8HSL - chains H and J of the 11 polymer chains in the assembly; structure by electron microscopy, 5.80 A resolution (low resolution: residue-level contacts below are approximate; hydrogen-bond / salt-bridge calls are withheld).

Chain H:
Name: DNA-directed RNA polymerase subunit alpha
From: Thermus thermophilus HB8
Notes: EC 2.7.7.6
UniProtKB: Q5SHR6 (RPOA_THET8); residue numbers follow UniProt; this construct covers 1-315
Amino-acid sequence (315 residues; each row starts with the number of its first residue):
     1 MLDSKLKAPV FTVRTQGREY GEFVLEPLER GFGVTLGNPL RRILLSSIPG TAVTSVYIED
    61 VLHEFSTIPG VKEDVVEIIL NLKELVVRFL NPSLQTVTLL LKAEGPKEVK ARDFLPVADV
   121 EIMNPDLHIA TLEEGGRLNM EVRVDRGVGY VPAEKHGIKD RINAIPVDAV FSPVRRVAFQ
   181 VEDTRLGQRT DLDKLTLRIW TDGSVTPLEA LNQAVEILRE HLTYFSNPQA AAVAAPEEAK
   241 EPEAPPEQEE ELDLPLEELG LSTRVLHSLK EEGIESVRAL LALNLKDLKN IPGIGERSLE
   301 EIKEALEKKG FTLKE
Unresolved in the structure: 230-315

Chain J:
Name: DNA-directed RNA polymerase subunit beta'
From: Thermus thermophilus HB8
Notes: EC 2.7.7.6; engineered mutation(s): C-terminal FLAG-tagged
UniProtKB: Q8RQE8 (RPOC_THET8); numbering as in UniProt (aligned over 1-1524)
Amino-acid sequence (1532 residues; row label = number of the first residue in the row):
     1 MKKEVRKVRI ALASPEKIRS WSYGEVEKPE TINYRTLKPE RDGLFDERIF GPIKDYECAC
    61 GKYKRQRFEG KVCERCGVEV TKSIVRRYRM GHIELATPAA HIWFVKDVPS KIGTLLDLSA
   121 TELEQVLYFS KYIVLDPKGA ILNGVPVEKR QLLTDEEYRE LRYGKQETYP LPPGVDALVK
   181 DGEEVVKGQE LAPGVVSRLD GVALYRFPRR VRVEYVKKER AGLRLPLAAW VEKEAYKPGE
   241 ILAELPEPYL FRAEEEGVVE LKELEEGAFL VLRREDEPVA TYFLPVGMTP LVVHGEIVEK
   301 GQPLAEAKGL LRMPRQVRAA QVEAEEEGET VYLTLFLEWT EPKDYRVQPH MNVVVPEGAR
   361 VEAGDKIVAA IDPEEEVIAE AEGVVHLHEP ASILVVKARV YPFEDDVEVS TGDRVAPGDV
   421 LADGGKVKSD VYGRVEVDLV RNVVRVVESY DIDARMGAEA IQQLLKELDL EALEKELLEE
   481 MKHPSRARRA KARKRLEVVR AFLDSGNRPE WMILEAVPVL PPDLRPMVQV DGGRFATSDL
   541 NDLYRRLINR NNRLKKLLAQ GAPEIIIRNE KRMLQEAVDA LLDNGRRGAP VTNPGSDRPL
   601 RSLTDILSGK QGRFRQNLLG KRVDYSGRSV IVVGPQLKLH QCGLPKRMAL ELFKPFLLKK
   661 MEEKGIAPNV KAARRMLERQ RDIKDEVWDA LEEVIHGKVV LLNRAPTLHR LGIQAFQPVL
   721 VEGQSIQLHP LVCEAFNADF DGDQMAVHVP LSSFAQAEAR IQMLSAHNLL SPASGEPLAK
   781 PSRDIILGLY YITQVRKEKK GAGLEFATPE EALAAHERGE VALNAPIKVA GRETSVGRLK
   841 YVFANPDEAL LAVAHGIVDL QDVVTVRYMG KRLETSPGRI LFARIVAEAV EDEKVAWELI
   901 QLDVPQEKNS LKDLVYQAFL RLGMEKTARL LDALKYYGFT FSTTSGITIG IDDAVIPEEK
   961 KQYLEEADRK LLQIEQAYEM GFLTDRERYD QILQLWTETT EKVTQAVFKN FEENYPFNPL
  1021 YVMAQSGARG NPQQIRQLCG LRGLMQKPSG ETFEVPVRSS FREGLTVLEY FISSHGARKG
  1081 GADTALRTAD SGYLTRKLVD VTHEIVVREA DCGTTNYISV PLFQPDEVTR SLRLRKRADI
  1141 EAGLYGRVLA REVEVLGVRL EEGRYLSMDD VHLLIKAAEA GEIQEVPVRS PLTCQTRYGV
  1201 CQKCYGYDLS MARPVSIGEA VGIVAAQSIG EPGTQLTMRT FHTGGVAGAA DITQGLPRVI
  1261 ELFEARRPKA KAVISEIDGV VRIEETEEKL SVFVESEGFS KEYKLPKEAR LLVKDGDYVE
  1321 AGQPLTRGAI DPHQLLEAKG PEAVERYLVE EIQKVYRAQG VKLHDKHIEI VVRQMMKYVE
  1381 VTDPGDSRLL EGQVLEKWDV EALNERLIAE GKTPVAWKPL LMGVTKSALS TKSWLSAASF
  1441 QNTTHVLTEA AIAGKKDELI GLKENVILGR LIPAGTGSDF VRFTQVVDQK TLKAIEEARK
  1501 EAVEAKERPA ARRGVKREQP GKQADYKDDD DK
Unresolved in the structure: 1, 56-80, 208-390, 1237-1254, 1506-1532
Differences from the reference sequence: expression tag (1525-1532)
Metal / ion sites: Mg2+: Asp739, Asp741, Asp743; Zn2+: Cys1112, Cys1194, Cys1201, Cys1204

How chain H and chain J interact:
Pairs across the interface - 20 pairs, chain H then chain J:
  His63(H) - Glu810(J)
  Phe65(H) - Glu810(J)
  Phe65(H) - Leu813(J)
  Phe65(H) - Leu839(J)
  Val76(H) - Val842(J)
  Val76(H) - Arg872(J)
  Glu77(H) - Arg867(J)
  Glu77(H) - Arg872(J)
  Leu80(H) - Val842(J)
  Leu80(H) - Phe843(J)
  Leu80(H) - Ala844(J)
  Leu80(H) - Arg867(J)
  Lys83(H) - Glu848(J)
  Glu84(H) - Ala844(J)
  Glu84(H) - Arg867(J)
  Tyr150(H) - His855(J)
  Arg175(H) - Asp847(J)
  Gly187(H) - Asp685(J)
  Gln188(H) - Asp685(J)
  Thr190(H) - Glu722(J)
Other interface residues (no listed pair), chain H (15 interface residues in all): Leu45, Asn81, Gln180
Other interface residues (no listed pair), chain J (18 interface residues in all): Trp688, Asn845, Leu851, Ile857, Tyr936

In short:
Chain H and chain J form an interface of 15 and 18 residues respectively. Asp739(J), Asp741(J) and Asp743(J)
form the Mg2+ site. Cys1112(J), Cys1194(J), Cys1201(J) and Cys1204(J) coordinate Zn2+.
Chain H is DNA-directed RNA polymerase subunit alpha and chain J is DNA-directed RNA polymerase subunit beta',
both from Thermus thermophilus HB8; the structure, Thermus thermophilus RNA polymerase bound with an inverted
Rho hexamer, was determined by electron microscopy together with 8HSG, 8HSH, 8HSJ and 8HSR from the same
study.
